Entry 1FX2 (X-ray diffraction, 1.46 A resolution); this record covers chain A.

== Chain A ==
Molecule: Receptor-type adenylate cyclase gresag 4.1
From: Trypanosoma brucei
Notes: EC 4.6.1.1; fragment: catalytic domain
UniProtKB: Q99279 (CY41_TRYBB); aligned to UniProt positions 888-1122 over residues 888-1122 (the alignment contains insertions or deletions, so no single offset holds)
Sequence (235 residues; numbered 888 to 1122; the number before each row is that of its first residue):
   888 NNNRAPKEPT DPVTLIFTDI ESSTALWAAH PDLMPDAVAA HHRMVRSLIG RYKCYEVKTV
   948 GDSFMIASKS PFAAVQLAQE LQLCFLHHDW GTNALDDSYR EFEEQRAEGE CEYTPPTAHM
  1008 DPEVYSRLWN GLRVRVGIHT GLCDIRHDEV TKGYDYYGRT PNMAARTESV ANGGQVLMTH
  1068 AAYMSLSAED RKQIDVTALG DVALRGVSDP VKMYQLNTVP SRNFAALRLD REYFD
Swiss-Prot annotation at these positions:
  - binding site (Mg(2+)): Asp906, Asp949
Reported in the primary citation:
  - mutagenesis - D906A, E943A, K945A, D949A, N1049A, R1053A: abolished catalytic activity
  - catalytic residues: Asp906, Asp949
  - contacts within the chain: Leu913-Phe989 (hydrophobic contact), Lys945-Asp1042 (salt bridge), Tyr986-Arg1020 (hydrogen bond), Glu990-Arg1020 (hydrogen bond), Thr1004-Arg1020 (hydrogen bond), Tyr1012-Arg1020 (hydrogen bond)
  - mutagenesis - R1022A, E1055A: decreased catalytic activity
  - binding site for sulfate ion: Arg1022, Arg1115
  - catalytic residues: Arg1022, Arg1115 (proposed by the authors, not directly observed)
  - binding site for 2,3-dihydroxy-1,4-dithiobutane: Gln969, Asn1017, Leu1019, Val1021, Arg1109

== Summary ==
From UniProt: Mg2+-binding residues Asp906 and Asp949. The paper reports catalytic residues Asp906, Asp949 and
Arg1022 among others; D906A, E943A and K945A, among others, abolish catalytic activity; 8 substitutions were
tested in all.
Chain A is Receptor-type adenylate cyclase gresag 4.1 (Trypanosoma brucei); the structure, Structural analysis
of adenylate cyclases from trypanosoma brucei in their monomeric state, was determined by X-ray diffraction
together with 1FX4 from the same study.
